5UCO - chains A and B; structure by X-ray diffraction, 2.85 A resolution.

[Chain A (and B)]
Name: 2,4,6-trihydroxybenzophenone synthase
Organism: Hypericum androsaemum
Notes: EC 2.3.1.151; chain B of this document is another copy of the same molecule, construct and numbering; everything in this record applies to it too
UniProt: Q8SAS8 (TBSYN_HYPAN); numbering as in UniProt (aligned over 1-395)
Sequence (397 residues; numbered -1 to 395; the number before each row is that of its first residue; numbers below 1 keep their minus sign (Gly-1 is residue -1)):
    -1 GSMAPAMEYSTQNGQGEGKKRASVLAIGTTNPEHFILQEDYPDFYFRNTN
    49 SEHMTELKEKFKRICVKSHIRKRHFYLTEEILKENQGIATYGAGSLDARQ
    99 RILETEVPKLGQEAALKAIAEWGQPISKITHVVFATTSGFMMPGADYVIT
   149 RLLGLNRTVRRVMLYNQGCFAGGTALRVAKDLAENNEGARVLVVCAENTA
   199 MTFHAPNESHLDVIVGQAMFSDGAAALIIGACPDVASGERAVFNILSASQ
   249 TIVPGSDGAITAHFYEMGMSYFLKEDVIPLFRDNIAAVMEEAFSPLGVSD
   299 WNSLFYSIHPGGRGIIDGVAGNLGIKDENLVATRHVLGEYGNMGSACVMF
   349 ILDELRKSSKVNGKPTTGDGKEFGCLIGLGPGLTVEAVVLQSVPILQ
Unresolved in the structure: -1 to 17, 395
Sequence notes: expression tag (-1 to 0)
What the authors report for this chain:
  - conformationally variable residues (side-chain flip): Thr200, Tyr269
  - specificity-determining residues: Met267, Tyr269, Gly342
  - specificity-determining residues: Thr135 (citing earlier work)

[Interface between chain A and chain B]
Residue-residue contacts (95; chain A residue first):
  Gly92(A) with Glu264(B)
  Ser93(A) with Glu264(B)
  Leu94(A) with Leu94(B), hydrophobic; Phe262(B); Glu264(B)
  Asp95(A) with Tyr263(B); Glu264(B), hydrogen bond (side chain-backbone)
  Gln98(A) with Phe262(B)
  Glu102(A) with His261(B), salt bridge
  Thr135(A) with Met140(B)
  Phe138(A) with Phe138(B), hydrophobic; Phe262(B)
  Met139(A) with Ala260(B); Phe262(B), hydrophobic
  Met140(A) with Thr135(B); Asn164(B); Gly166(B); Ile258(B); Thr259(B); Ala260(B), hydrogen bond (backbone-backbone); Phe262(B), hydrophobic; Met267(B), hydrophobic
  Pro141(A) with Ile258(B); Gly380(B)
  Tyr145(A) with Ile250(B), hydrophobic; Asp255(B); Gly380(B), hydrogen bond (side chain-backbone)
  Thr148(A) with Ile250(B)
  Arg155(A) with Thr249(B); Ile250(B), hydrogen bond (backbone-backbone); Pro252(B)
  Thr156(A) with Gln248(B)
  Val157(A) with Gln248(B)
  Arg158(A) with Arg175(B); Ala246(B); Gln248(B)
  Arg159(A) with Arg175(B), hydrogen bond (backbone-side chain); Gln248(B), hydrogen bond (backbone-side chain); Ile250(B); Thr382(B), hydrogen bond
  Met161(A) with Leu162(B); Gln165(B)
  Tyr163(A) with Tyr163(B)
  Asn164(A) with Phe138(B); Met140(B)
  Gln165(A) with Asp144(B); Met161(B)
  Gly166(A) with Met140(B)
  Arg175(A) with Arg158(B); Arg159(B), hydrogen bond (side chain-backbone)
  Asp179(A) with Asp179(B); Leu180(B); Asn183(B), hydrogen bond; Asn184(B), hydrogen bond
  Leu180(A) with Asp179(B)
  Glu182(A) with Asn183(B), hydrogen bond
  Asn183(A) with Asp179(B), hydrogen bond; Glu182(B), hydrogen bond; Asn183(B)
  Asn184(A) with Asp179(B), hydrogen bond
  Ala246(A) with Arg158(B)
  Gln248(A) with Thr156(B); Val157(B); Arg158(B); Arg159(B), hydrogen bond (side chain-backbone)
  Thr249(A) with Arg155(B)
  Ile250(A) with Tyr145(B), hydrophobic; Thr148(B); Arg155(B), hydrogen bond (backbone-backbone); Arg159(B)
  Pro252(A) with Arg155(B)
  Asp255(A) with Tyr145(B), hydrogen bond; Arg149(B), salt bridge
  Ile258(A) with Met140(B); Pro141(B)
  Thr259(A) with Met140(B)
  Ala260(A) with Met139(B); Met140(B), hydrogen bond (backbone-backbone)
  His261(A) with Glu102(B), salt bridge; Met139(B)
  Phe262(A) with Leu94(B); Gln98(B); Phe138(B); Met140(B), hydrophobic
  Tyr263(A) with Leu94(B); Asp95(B)
  Glu264(A) with Gly92(B); Ser93(B); Leu94(B); Asp95(B), hydrogen bond (backbone-side chain); Glu264(B)
  Met267(A) with Met140(B), hydrophobic
  Pro379(A) with Pro141(B)
  Gly380(A) with Tyr145(B), hydrogen bond (backbone-side chain)
  Thr382(A) with Arg159(B), hydrogen bond
Also at the interface, not in a pair above, chain A (51 interface residues in all): Asp144, Arg149, Val160, Leu162, Lys178
Also at the interface, not in a pair above, chain B (53 interface residues in all): Val160, Thr172, Val176, Lys178, Pro379

[In short]
51 residues of chain A and 53 residues of chain B are in contact, with 21 hydrogen bonds and 3 salt bridges.
Polar contacts include Glu102(A)-His261(B), Asp255(A)-Arg149(B) and Asp95(A)-Glu264(B). From the paper:
specificity determinants Met267(A), Tyr269(A) and Gly342(A) among others; conformational variability at
Thr200(A) and Tyr269(A).
Chain A and chain B are both 2,4,6-trihydroxybenzophenone synthase (Hypericum androsaemum); the structure,
Benzophenone synthase from Hypericum androsaemum, was determined by X-ray diffraction, deposited together with
5UC5, 5W8Q and 5WC4.
